3D31 - chains A and B of the 4 polymer chains in the assembly; structure by X-ray diffraction, 3.00 A resolution.

# Chain A (and B)
Protein: Sulfate/molybdate ABC transporter, ATP-binding protein
From: Methanosarcina acetivorans
Notes: chain B of this document is another copy of the same molecule, construct and numbering; everything in this record applies to it too
UniProtKB: Q8TTZ3 (Q8TTZ3_METAC); residues 1-348 here = UniProt positions 1-348
Chain sequence (348 residues; numbered 1 to 348; the number before each row is that of its first residue):
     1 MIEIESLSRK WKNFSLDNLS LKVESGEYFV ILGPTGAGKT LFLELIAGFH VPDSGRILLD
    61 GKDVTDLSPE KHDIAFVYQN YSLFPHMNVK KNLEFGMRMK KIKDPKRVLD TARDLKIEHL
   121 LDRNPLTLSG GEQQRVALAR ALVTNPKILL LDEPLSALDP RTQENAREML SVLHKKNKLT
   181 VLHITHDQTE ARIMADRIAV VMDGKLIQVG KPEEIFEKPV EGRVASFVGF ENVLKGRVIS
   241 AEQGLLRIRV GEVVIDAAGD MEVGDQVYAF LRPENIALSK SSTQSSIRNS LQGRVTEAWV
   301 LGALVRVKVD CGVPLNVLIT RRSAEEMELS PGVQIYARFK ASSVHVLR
Residues lining bound ligands:
  - tungstate(VI)ion (WO4), molecule 1: S286, I287, R288, K340, A341, S342
  - tungstate(VI)ion (WO4), molecule 2: L318, I319, T320, S323

# How chain A and chain B interact
Residue-residue contacts (48):
  L245(A) with R322(B)
  R272(A) with R272(B)
  P273(A) with K340(B)
  E274(A) with K340(B); S342(B); S343(B)
  N275(A) with N275(B), hydrogen bond; K340(B)
  I276(A) with K340(B), hydrogen bond (backbone-side chain)
  A277(A) with S286(B)
  L278(A) with S285(B); S286(B), hydrogen bond (backbone-backbone)
  S279(A) with S285(B), hydrogen bond
  T283(A) with T283(B), hydrogen bond
  S285(A) with L278(B); S279(B), hydrogen bond
  S286(A) with A277(B); L278(B), hydrogen bond (backbone-backbone); S323(B), hydrogen bond (backbone-side chain); M327(B)
  R288(A) with R322(B); S323(B); E326(B), salt bridge
  A303(A) with Q243(B); G244(B); L245(B)
  L304(A) with S342(B)
  L318(A) with K340(B), hydrogen bond (backbone-side chain); S342(B)
  I319(A) with S286(B); K340(B)
  T320(A) with R288(B); A341(B)
  R322(A) with L245(B); R288(B)
  S323(A) with S286(B), hydrogen bond (side chain-backbone); R288(B), hydrogen bond
  E326(A) with R288(B), salt bridge
  M327(A) with S286(B)
  K340(A) with E274(B); I276(B), hydrogen bond (side chain-backbone); L318(B), hydrogen bond (side chain-backbone); I319(B)
  A341(A) with T320(B)
  S342(A) with E274(B); L304(B); L318(B)
  S343(A) with E274(B)
Interface residues without a listed pair, chain A (32 interface residues in all): Q243, G244, S281, I287, V317, R321
Interface residues without a listed pair, chain B (32 interface residues in all): A258, P273, S281, Q284, I287, A303

# Summary
Chain A and chain B each contribute 32 residues to their interface; the contacts include 13 hydrogen bonds and
2 salt bridges. Polar pairs include R288(A)-E326(B), N275(A)-N275(B) and I276(A)-K340(B). Ligands of chain A:
tungstate(VI)ion.
Chain A and chain B are both Sulfate/molybdate ABC transporter, ATP-binding protein (Methanosarcina
acetivorans); the structure, ModBC from Methanosarcina acetivorans, was determined by X-ray diffraction.
